8JSR - chains B and N of the 6 polymer chains in the assembly; structure by electron microscopy, 2.90 A resolution.

# Chain B
Molecule: Guanine nucleotide-binding protein G(I)/G(S)/G(T) subunit beta-1
From: Homo sapiens
UniProtKB: P62873 (GBB1_HUMAN); numbering as in UniProt (aligned over 2-340)
Sequence (388 residues; row label = number of the first residue in the row; numbers below 1 keep their minus sign (Met-21 is residue -21)):
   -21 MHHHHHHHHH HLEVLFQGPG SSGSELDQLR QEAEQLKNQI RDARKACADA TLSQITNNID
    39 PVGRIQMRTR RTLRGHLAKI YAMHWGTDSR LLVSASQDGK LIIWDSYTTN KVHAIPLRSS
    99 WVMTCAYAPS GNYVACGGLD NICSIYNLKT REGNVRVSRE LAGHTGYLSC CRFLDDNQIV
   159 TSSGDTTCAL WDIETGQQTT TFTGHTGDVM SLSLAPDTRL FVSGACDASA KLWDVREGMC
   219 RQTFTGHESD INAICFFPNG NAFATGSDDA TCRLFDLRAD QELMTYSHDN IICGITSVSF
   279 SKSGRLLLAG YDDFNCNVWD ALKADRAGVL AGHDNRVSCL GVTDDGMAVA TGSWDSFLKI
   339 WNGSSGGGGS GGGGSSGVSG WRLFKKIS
Unresolved in the structure: -21 to 2, 343-366
Construct notes: initiating methionine (-21); expression tag (-20 to 1); linker (341-355)
Swiss-Prot annotation at these positions:
  - modified residue: Ser2 (N-acetylserine), His266 (Phosphohistidine)
  - natural variant: Leu30 (L30F: In MRD42; uncertain significance), Arg52 (R52G: In MRD42), Gly64 (G64V: In MRD42), Asp76 (D76E: In MRD42; D76G: In MRD42), Gly77 (G77S: In MRD42), Lys78 (K78R: In MRD42), Ile80 (I80N: In MRD42; I80T: In MRD42), His91 (H91R: In MRD42; uncertain significance), Ala92 (A92T: In MRD42), Pro94 (P94S: In MRD42), Leu95 (L95P: In MRD42), Arg96 (R96L: In MRD42), 5 further natural variant entries in UniProt

# Chain N
Molecule: Nb35
From: Lama glama
Sequence (129 residues; each row starts with the number of its first residue; numbering starts at 0):
     0 MQVQLQESGG GLVQPGGSLR LSCAASGFTF SNYKMNWVRQ APGKGLEWVS DISQSGASIS
    60 YTGSVKGRFT ISRDNAKNTL YLQMNSLKPE DTAVYYCARC PAPFTRDCFD VTSTTYAYRG
   120 QGTQVTVSS
Unresolved in the structure: 0, 127-128
Disulfide bonds: Cys22-Cys96, Cys99-Cys107

# How chain B and chain N interact
Residue-residue contacts - 13 pairs, chain B then chain N:
  Arg8(B) - Gln120(N)
  Lys15(B) - Gln1(N)
  Cys204(B) - Tyr117(N)  hydrogen bond (backbone-side chain)
  Thr223(B) - Gln1(N)  hydrogen bond
  Glu226(B) - Val2(N)
  Glu226(B) - Gly26(N)
  Glu226(B) - Phe27(N)
  Glu226(B) - Tyr32(N)
  Glu226(B) - Arg98(N)  hydrogen bond (backbone-side chain)
  Ser227(B) - Pro100(N)  hydrogen bond (side chain-backbone)
  Ser227(B) - Tyr117(N)
  Asp228(B) - Tyr117(N)  hydrogen bond
  Ile270(B) - Phe103(N)
Other interface residues (no listed pair), chain B (13 interface residues in all): Thr184, Asp205, Ala206, Asp246, Asp247
Other interface residues (no listed pair), chain N (14 interface residues in all): Thr28, Ala101, Thr114, Ala116

# Summary
The interface between chain B and chain N involves 13 residues on one side and 14 on the other; the contacts
include 5 hydrogen bonds. Polar contacts include Cys204(B)-Tyr117(N), Thr223(B)-Gln1(N) and
Glu226(B)-Arg98(N).
Here chain B is Guanine nucleotide-binding protein G(I)/G(S)/G(T) subunit beta-1 (Homo sapiens) and chain N is
Nb35 (Lama glama). Entry 8JSR (Cryo-EM structure of the anamorelin-bound ghrelin receptor and Gq complex) was
determined by electron microscopy.
